PDB entry 6UPL | electron microscopy, 7.40 A resolution (low resolution: residue-level contacts below are approximate; hydrogen-bond / salt-bridge calls are withheld) | chains B and J of the 12 polymer chains in the assembly

Chain B:
Molecule: Histone H4
Organism: Homo sapiens
UniProtKB: P62805 (H4_HUMAN); residues 0-102 here correspond to UniProt positions 1-103 (UniProt number = residue number + 1)
Sequence (103 residues; row label = number of the first residue in the row; numbering starts at 0):
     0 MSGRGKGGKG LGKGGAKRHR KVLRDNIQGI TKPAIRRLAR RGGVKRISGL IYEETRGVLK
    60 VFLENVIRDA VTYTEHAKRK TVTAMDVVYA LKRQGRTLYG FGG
Disordered / not traced: 0-24
Curated features (UniProtKB/Swiss-Prot):
  - DNA-binding region: Lys16 to Lys20
  - modified residue: Ser1 (N-acetylserine), Arg3 (Asymmetric dimethylarginine), Lys5 (N6-(2-hydroxyisobutyryl)lysine), Lys8 (N6-(2-hydroxyisobutyryl)lysine), Lys12 (N6-(2-hydroxyisobutyryl)lysine), Lys16 (N6-(2-hydroxyisobutyryl)lysine), Lys20 (N6,N6,N6-trimethyllysine), Lys31 (N6-(2-hydroxyisobutyryl)lysine), Lys44 (N6-(2-hydroxyisobutyryl)lysine), Ser47 (Phosphoserine), Tyr51 (Phosphotyrosine), Lys59 (N6-(2-hydroxyisobutyryl)lysine), Lys77 (N6-(2-hydroxyisobutyryl)lysine), Lys79 (N6-(2-hydroxyisobutyryl)lysine), Thr80 (Phosphothreonine), Tyr88 (Phosphotyrosine), Lys91 (N6-(2-hydroxyisobutyryl)lysine)
  - cross-link (Glycyl lysine isopeptide (Lys-Gly)): Lys12 (interchain with G-Cter in SUMO2), Lys20 (interchain with G-Cter in SUMO2), Lys31 (interchain with G-Cter in SUMO2), Lys59 (interchain with G-Cter in SUMO2), Lys79 (interchain with G-Cter in SUMO2), Lys91 (interchain with G-Cter in SUMO2)

Chain J:
Molecule: 79-nt DNA strand
Sequence (79 nucleotides; numbered -39 to 39; the number before each row is that of its first residue; numbers below 1 keep their minus sign (DT-39 is residue -39)):
   -39 TAGGGAGTAA TCCCCTTGGC GGTTAAAACG CGGGGGACAG CGCGTACGTG CGTTTAAGCG
    21 GTGCTAGAGC TGTCTACGA

How chain B and chain J interact:
Contacting residue pairs (15):
  Arg35(B) with DG8(J); DT9(J)
  Arg39(B) with DG8(J)
  Lys44(B) with DG8(J)
  Arg45(B) with DC7(J); DG8(J)
  Ile46(B) with DC7(J); DG8(J)
  Ser47(B) with DC7(J)
  Gly48(B) with DC7(J)
  Arg78(B) with DA28(J)
  Lys79(B) with DG27(J); DA28(J)
  Thr80(B) with DG27(J); DA28(J)
Interface residues without a listed pair, chain B (11 interface residues in all): Lys77
Interface residues without a listed pair, chain J (6 interface residues in all): DG29

Summary:
Chain B and chain J form an interface of 11 and 6 residues respectively. Curated annotation (UniProt) lists a
DNA-binding region on chain B.
Chain B is Histone H4 (Homo sapiens) and chain J is a 79-nt DNA strand; the structure, Structure of
FACT_subnucleosome complex 2, was determined by electron microscopy (same publication as 6UPK).
